Entry 1UI0 (X-ray diffraction, 1.50 A resolution); this record covers chain A.

# Chain A
Name: Uracil-DNA Glycosylase
From: Thermus thermophilus
Notes: EC 3.2.2.-
UniProt: Q7WYV4 (Q7WYV4_THETH); residue numbers follow UniProt; this construct covers 1-205
Sequence (205 residues; row label = number of the first residue in the row):
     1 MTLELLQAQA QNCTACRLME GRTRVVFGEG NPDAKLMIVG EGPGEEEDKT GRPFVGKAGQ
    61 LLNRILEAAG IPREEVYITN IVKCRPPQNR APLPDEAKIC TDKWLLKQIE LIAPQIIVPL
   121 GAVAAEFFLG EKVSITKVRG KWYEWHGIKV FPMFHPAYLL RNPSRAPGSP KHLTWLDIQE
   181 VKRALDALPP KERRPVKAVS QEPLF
Unresolved in the structure: 1, 194-205
Metal / ion sites: 4Fe-4S cluster Fe: C13, C16, C84, C100
Residues lining bound ligands:
  - 4Fe-4S cluster (SF4): C13, T14, A15, C16, L18, M19, R22, V82, K83, C84, I99, C100, W104
  - uracil (URA), molecule 1: G40, E41, G42, P43, G44, E47, P53, F54, N80, H155
  - uracil (URA), molecule 2: L61, R64, I65, L159, K171, T174, W175

# Summary
Ligands of chain A: 4Fe-4S cluster and uracil. C13, C16, C84 and C100 form the 4Fe-4S cluster Fe site.
Chain A is Uracil-DNA Glycosylase (Thermus thermophilus); the structure, Crystal Structure Of Uracil-DNA
Glycosylase From Thermus Thermophilus HB8, was determined by X-ray diffraction, deposited together with 1UI1.
